PDB entry 7LI8 | electron microscopy, 3.90 A resolution | chains A and C of the 3 polymer chains in the assembly

== Chain A ==
Protein: Sodium-dependent serotonin transporter
From: Homo sapiens
UniProt: P31645 (SC6A4_HUMAN); residues 79-617 here = UniProt positions 79-617
Amino-acid sequence (539 residues; numbered 79 to 617; the number before each row is that of its first residue):
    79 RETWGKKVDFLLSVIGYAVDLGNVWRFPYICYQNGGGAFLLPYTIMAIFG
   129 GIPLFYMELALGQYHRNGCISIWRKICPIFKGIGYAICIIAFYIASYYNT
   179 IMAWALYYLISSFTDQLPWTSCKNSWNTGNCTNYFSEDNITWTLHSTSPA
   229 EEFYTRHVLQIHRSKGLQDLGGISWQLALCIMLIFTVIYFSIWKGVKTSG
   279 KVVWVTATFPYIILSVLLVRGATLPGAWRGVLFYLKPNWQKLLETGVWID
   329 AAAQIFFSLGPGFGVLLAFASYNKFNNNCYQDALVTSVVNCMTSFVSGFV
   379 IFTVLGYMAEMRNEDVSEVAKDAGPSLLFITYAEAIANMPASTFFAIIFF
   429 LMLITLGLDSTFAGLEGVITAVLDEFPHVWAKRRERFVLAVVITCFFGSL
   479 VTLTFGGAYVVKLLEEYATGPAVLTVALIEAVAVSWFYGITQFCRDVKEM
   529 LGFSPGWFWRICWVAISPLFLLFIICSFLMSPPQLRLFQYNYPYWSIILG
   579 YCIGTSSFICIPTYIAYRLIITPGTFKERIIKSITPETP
Cystine bridges: Cys200-Cys209
Glycans and other covalent adducts: N-acetylglucosamine (NAG) linked to Asn208
Small-molecule neighbours: hexadecane (R16): Thr122, Ile126, Ile130, Tyr358, Leu362, Val366, Cys369, Gly534, Trp535, Phe536, Trp537

== Chain C ==
Protein: variable domain of 15B8 antibody Fab light chain
From: Mus musculus
Notes: antibody fragment or engineered binder
Amino-acid sequence (110 residues; numbered 21 to 130; the number before each row is that of its first residue):
    21 DIVLTQSPASLAVSLGQRATISCRASESVDNYGISFLNWFQQKPGQPPKL
    71 LIYAASNQGSGVPARFSGSGSGTYFSLNIHPMEEDDTAVYFCQQTKGVSW
   121 TFGGGTKVEI
Cystine bridges: Cys43-Cys112

== Interface between chain A and chain C ==
Contacting residue pairs (9):
  Trp204(A) - Tyr52(C)  hydrophobic
  Trp204(A) - Phe56(C)
  Asn205(A) - Phe56(C)
  His235(A) - Tyr52(C)  hydrogen bond
  Gln238(A) - Tyr52(C)
  His240(A) - Tyr52(C)  hydrogen bond (side chain-backbone)
  Arg241(A) - Asn51(C)
  Arg241(A) - Tyr52(C)  hydrogen bond (side chain-backbone)
  Arg241(A) - Gly53(C)
Other interface residues (no listed pair), chain A (8 interface residues in all): Arg234, Gln254
Other interface residues (no listed pair), chain C (5 interface residues in all): Ile54

== Summary ==
Chain A and chain C form an interface of 8 and 5 residues respectively, with 3 hydrogen bonds. Polar pairs
include His235(A)-Tyr52(C), His240(A)-Tyr52(C) and Arg241(A)-Tyr52(C). Ligands of chain A: hexadecane.
N-acetylglucosamine is covalently linked to Asn208(A).
Chain A is Sodium-dependent serotonin transporter (Homo sapiens) and chain C is variable domain of 15B8
antibody Fab light chain (Mus musculus); the structure, apo serotonin transporter reconstituted in lipid
nanodisc in presence of NaCl in inward open conformation, was determined by electron microscopy (same
publication as 7LI6, 7LI7, 7LI9, 7LIA and 7MGW).
